Entry 8VN3 (X-ray diffraction, 1.63 A resolution); this record covers chains d and A of the 6 polymer chains in the assembly.

[Chain d]
Molecule: 8-nt DNA strand
Sequence (8 nucleotides; row label = number of the first residue in the row):
   514 GAGAGTCA
Metal / ion sites: Mg2+: DG514 (shared with Asn119(A) of chain A; 1 residue of chain D); Na+: DG514 (shared with Asn119(A) of chain A; 1 residue of chain D)

[Chain A]
Molecule: Intron-encoded endonuclease I-PpoI
From: Physarum polycephalum
Notes: EC 3.1.-.-
Reference sequence: Q94702 (PPO1_PHYPO); residues 2-163 here = UniProt positions 2-163
Sequence (162 residues; each row starts with the number of its first residue):
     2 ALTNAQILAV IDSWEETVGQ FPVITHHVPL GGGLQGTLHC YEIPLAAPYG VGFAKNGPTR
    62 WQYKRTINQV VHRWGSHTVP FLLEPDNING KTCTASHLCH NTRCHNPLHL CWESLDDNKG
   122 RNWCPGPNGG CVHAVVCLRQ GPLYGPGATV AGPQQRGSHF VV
Metal / ion sites: Zn2+ site 1: Cys41, Cys100, Cys105, His110; Mg2+: Asn119 (shared with 1 residue of chain D; DG514(d) of chain d); Na+: Asn119 (shared with 1 residue of chain D; DG514(d) of chain d); Zn2+ site 2: Cys125, Cys132, His134, Cys138
Reported in the primary citation:
  - binding site for the 8-nt DNA strand (chain d): Arg61
  - mutagenesis - H78A/H98A, H98A: decreased catalytic activity
  - mutagenesis - H78A: unchanged catalytic activity
  - catalytic residues: His78, His98
  - mutagenesis - H98A: abolished binding to metal ion

[How chain d and chain A interact]
Pairs across the interface (23; chain d residue first):
  DG514(d) - Thr60(A)  phosphate contact
  DG514(d) - Arg61(A)  salt bridge to the phosphate
  DG514(d) - His78(A)  salt bridge to the phosphate
  DG514(d) - Thr95(A)  phosphate contact
  DG514(d) - Ala96(A)  phosphate contact
  DG514(d) - Ser97(A)  phosphate contact
  DG514(d) - His98(A)  salt bridge to the phosphate
  DG514(d) - Thr103(A)  phosphate contact
  DG514(d) - Leu116(A)  sugar contact
  DG514(d) - Asn119(A)  hydrogen bond to the phosphate
  DA515(d) - Asn57(A)  base contact
  DA515(d) - Arg61(A)  salt bridge to the phosphate
  DA515(d) - Thr79(A)  phosphate contact
  DA515(d) - Thr95(A)  phosphate contact
  DA515(d) - Ala96(A)  hydrogen bond to the phosphate
  DA515(d) - Trp113(A)  phosphate contact
  DG516(d) - Asn57(A)  hydrogen bond to the base
  DG516(d) - Gln63(A)  base contact
  DG516(d) - Gly76(A)  hydrogen bond to the phosphate
  DA517(d) - Asn57(A)  base contact
  DA517(d) - Gln63(A)  hydrogen bond to the base
  DA517(d) - Arg74(A)  hydrogen bond to the base
  DG518(d) - Arg74(A)  hydrogen bond to the base
Interface residues without a listed pair, chain A (17 interface residues in all): Trp75

[Overview]
The interface between chain d and chain A involves 5 residues on one side and 17 on the other; the contacts
include 7 hydrogen bonds and 4 salt bridges. Polar pairs include DG516(d)-Asn57(A), DA517(d)-Gln63(A) and
DA517(d)-Arg74(A). The paper reports catalytic residues His78(A) and His98(A); H78A/H98A and H98A of chain A
reduce catalytic activity.
Here chain d is an 8-nt DNA strand and chain A is Intron-encoded endonuclease I-PpoI (Physarum polycephalum).
Entry 8VN3 (Homing endonuclease I-PpoI-DNA complex:reaction at pH6.0 (K+ MES) with 500 uM Mg2+ for 600s) was
determined by X-ray diffraction together with 8VMO, 8VMP, 8VMQ, 8VMR, 8VMS, 8VMT and 35 further entries from
the same study.
